Entry 5YVN (X-ray diffraction, 1.33 A resolution); this record covers chain A.

== Chain A ==
Protein: Glutathione S-transferase omega-1
Source organism: Homo sapiens
Notes: EC 2.5.1.18, 1.8.5.1, 1.20.4.2
UniProtKB: P78417 (GSTO1_HUMAN); numbering as in UniProt (aligned over 1-241)
Sequence (241 residues; row label = number of the first residue in the row):
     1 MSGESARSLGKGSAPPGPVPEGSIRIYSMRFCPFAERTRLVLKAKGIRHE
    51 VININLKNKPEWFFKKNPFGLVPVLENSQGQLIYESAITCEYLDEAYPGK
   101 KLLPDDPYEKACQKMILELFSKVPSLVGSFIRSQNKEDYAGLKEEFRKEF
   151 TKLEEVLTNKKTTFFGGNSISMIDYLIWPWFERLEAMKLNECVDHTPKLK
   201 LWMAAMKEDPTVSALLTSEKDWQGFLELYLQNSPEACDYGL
Not modelled in the structure: 1-3
Small-molecule neighbours: glutathione (GSH): Cys32, Pro33, Phe34, Arg37, Leu56, Lys59, Gly70, Leu71, Val72, Pro73, Glu85, Ser86
Curated features (UniProtKB/Swiss-Prot):
  - active site: Cys32 (Nucleophile)
  - binding site (glutathione): Lys59, Val72, Glu85, Ser86
  - modified residue: Ser2 (N-acetylserine), Lys57 (N6-acetyllysine), Ser129 (Phosphoserine), Lys143 (N6-acetyllysine), Lys148 (N6-acetyllysine), Lys152 (N6-acetyllysine)
  - natural variant: Ala140 (A140D: In allele GSTO1*C), Glu155 (deletion: In allele GSTO1*B)
  - mutagenesis: Cys32 (C32A: Loss of activity)

== Summary ==
Ligands of chain A: glutathione. UniProt lists active-site residue Cys32, 4 glutathione-binding residues and
one mutagenesis site.
Chain A is Glutathione S-transferase omega-1 (Homo sapiens); the structure, Human Glutathione Transferase
Omega1, was determined by X-ray diffraction (same publication as 5YVO).
